PDB entry 6TE9 | electron microscopy, 3.58 A resolution | chains C and E of the 7 polymer chains in the assembly

[Chain C]
Molecule: Adaptor protein Rcc01688
Source organism: Rhodobacter capsulatus
UniProtKB: D5ATZ4 (D5ATZ4_RHOCB); numbering as in UniProt (aligned over 1-197)
Sequence (197 residues; row label = number of the first residue in the row):
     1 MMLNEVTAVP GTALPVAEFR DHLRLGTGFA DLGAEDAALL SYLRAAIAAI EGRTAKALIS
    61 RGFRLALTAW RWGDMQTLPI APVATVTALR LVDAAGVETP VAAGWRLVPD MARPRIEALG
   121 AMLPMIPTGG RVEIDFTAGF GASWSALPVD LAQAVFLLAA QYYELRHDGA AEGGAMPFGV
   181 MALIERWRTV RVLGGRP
Disordered / not traced: 172-174

[Chain E]
Molecule: Stopper protein Rcc01689
Source organism: Rhodobacter capsulatus
UniProtKB: D5ATZ5 (D5ATZ5_RHOCB); residue numbers follow UniProt; this construct covers 1-112
Sequence (112 residues; row label = number of the first residue in the row):
     1 MSRPRLNRLL VLEEAVRVAD GAGGHRLDWQ AKGEVWAEVT AGSGSERAGE FVTLASVPFT
    61 IVVRAAPVGA ARRPRPEQRF REGARIFRIL AVAERDREGH YLSCFAREEV VA
Disordered / not traced: 1-2

[Chain C / chain E interface]
Residue-residue contacts (6; chain C residue first):
  Phe29(C) with Asn7(E); Arg8(E)
  Gly33(C) with Trp36(E)
  Glu35(C) with Trp36(E)
  Glu164(C) with Arg5(E)
  His167(C) with Arg3(E)
Also at the interface, not in a pair above, chain C (7 interface residues in all): Tyr163, Leu165
Also at the interface, not in a pair above, chain E (7 interface residues in all): Leu9, Glu82

[Summary]
The chain C/chain E interface involves 7 residues from each chain.
Here chain C is Adaptor protein Rcc01688 and chain E is Stopper protein Rcc01689, both from Rhodobacter
capsulatus. Entry 6TE9 (Neck of native GTA particle computed with C6 symmetry) was determined by electron
microscopy, deposited together with 6TB9, 6TBA, 6TE8, 6TEB, 6TEH, 6TO8 and 3 further entries.
